9MRN - chains A and H of the 8 polymer chains in the assembly; structure by electron microscopy, 3.46 A resolution.

# Chain A
Molecule: Isoform Flip of Glutamate receptor 2
Source organism: Rattus norvegicus
Reference sequence: P19491 (GRIA2_RAT), isoform P19491-2; residues 391-820 here correspond to UniProt positions 412-841 (UniProt number = residue number + 21)
Sequence (415 residues; numbered 391 to 820; 15 numbers in that range are skipped by the numbering (no residue carries them; nothing is unmodelled there); the number before each row is that of its first residue):
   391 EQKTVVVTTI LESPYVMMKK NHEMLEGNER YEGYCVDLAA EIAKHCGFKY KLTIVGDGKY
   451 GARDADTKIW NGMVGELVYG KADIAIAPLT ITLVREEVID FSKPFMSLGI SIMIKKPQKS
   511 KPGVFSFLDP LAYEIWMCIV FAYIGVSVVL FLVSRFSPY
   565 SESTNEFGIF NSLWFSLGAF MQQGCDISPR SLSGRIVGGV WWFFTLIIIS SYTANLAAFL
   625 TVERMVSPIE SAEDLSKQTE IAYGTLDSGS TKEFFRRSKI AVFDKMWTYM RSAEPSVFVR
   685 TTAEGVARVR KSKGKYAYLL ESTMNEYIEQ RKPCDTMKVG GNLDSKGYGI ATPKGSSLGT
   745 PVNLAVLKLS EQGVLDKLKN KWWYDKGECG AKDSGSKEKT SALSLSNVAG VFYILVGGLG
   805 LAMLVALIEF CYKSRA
Differences from the reference sequence: conflict Gln-392 (Asn413 in P19491)
Disulfide bonds: Cys-718/Cys-773
Small-molecule neighbours: glutamic acid (GLU): Tyr-450, Pro-478, Leu-479, Thr-480, Arg-485, Leu-650, Gly-653, Ser-654, Thr-655, Glu-705, Met-708, Tyr-732
Swiss-Prot annotation at these positions:
  - binding site (L-glutamate): Pro-478, Thr-480, Arg-485, Ser-654, Thr-655, Glu-705
  - site: Arg-453 (Interaction with the cone snail toxin Con-ikot-ikot), Ile-633 (Crucial to convey clamshell closure to channel opening), Arg-660 (Interaction with the cone snail toxin Con-ikot-ikot), Lys-752 (Interaction with the cone snail toxin Con-ikot-ikot)
  - modified residue (Phosphoserine): Ser-662, Ser-696
  - lipidation (S-palmitoyl cysteine): Cys-589, Cys-815
From the paper describing this entry:
  - conformationally variable residues (helix shift): Thr-617, Ala-622, Thr-625, Met-629

# Chain H
Molecule: TARPgamma2
Source organism: Mus musculus
Sequence (172 residues; each row starts with the number of its first residue; note: 33 numbers in that range are skipped by the numbering (no residue carries them; nothing is unmodelled there)):
     5 RGVQMLLTTV GAFAAFSLMT IAVGTDYWLY SRGVCK
    55 EVMTHSGLWR TCCLEGNFKG LCKQIDHF
    93 AEYFLRAVRA SSIFPILSVI LLFMGGLCIA ASEFYKTRHN IILSAGIFFV SAGLSNIIGI
   153 IVYISANAG
   171 NSYSYGWSFY FGALSFIIAE MVGVLAVHMF IDRHKQLTG
Disulfide bonds: Cys-39/Cys-67, Cys-66/Cys-76

# Interface between chain A and chain H
Contacting residue pairs - 4 pairs, chain A then chain H:
  Lys-776(A) with Asn-171(H), hydrogen bond
  Leu-789(A) with Ile-156(H), hydrophobic
  Phe-796(A) with Ile-153(H), hydrophobic
  Val-800(A) with Ile-150(H), hydrophobic
Also at the interface, not in a pair above, chain A (10 interface residues in all): Ser-790, Ala-793, Tyr-797, Leu-803, Met-807, Leu-811
Also at the interface, not in a pair above, chain H (9 interface residues in all): Ile-139, Val-142, Leu-146, Val-154, Ser-157

# In short
10 residues of chain A and 9 residues of chain H are in contact, with 1 hydrogen bond. Its one hydrogen-bonded
contact is Lys-776(A)/Asn-171(H). Ligands of chain A: glutamic acid. From UniProt: 6 L-glutamate-binding
residues on chain A. From the paper: conformational variability at Thr-617(A), Ala-622(A) and Thr-625(A) among
others.
Chain A is Isoform Flip of Glutamate receptor 2 (Rattus norvegicus) and chain H is TARPgamma2 (Mus musculus);
the structure, Consensus glutamate activated state of the GluA2-gamma2 complex, was determined by electron
microscopy together with 9DHP, 9DHQ, 9DHR, 9DHS, 9DHT, 9MRK, 9MRL and 9MRM from the same study.
